PDB entry 7XR2 | electron microscopy, 3.10 A resolution | chains B and j of the 17 polymer chains in the assembly

[Chain B]
Name: VP3
Source organism: Scylla serrata reovirus SZ-2007
Reference sequence: E9LEU6 (E9LEU6_9REOV); residues 1-854 here = UniProt positions 1-854
Sequence (854 residues; numbered 1 to 854; the number before each row is that of its first residue):
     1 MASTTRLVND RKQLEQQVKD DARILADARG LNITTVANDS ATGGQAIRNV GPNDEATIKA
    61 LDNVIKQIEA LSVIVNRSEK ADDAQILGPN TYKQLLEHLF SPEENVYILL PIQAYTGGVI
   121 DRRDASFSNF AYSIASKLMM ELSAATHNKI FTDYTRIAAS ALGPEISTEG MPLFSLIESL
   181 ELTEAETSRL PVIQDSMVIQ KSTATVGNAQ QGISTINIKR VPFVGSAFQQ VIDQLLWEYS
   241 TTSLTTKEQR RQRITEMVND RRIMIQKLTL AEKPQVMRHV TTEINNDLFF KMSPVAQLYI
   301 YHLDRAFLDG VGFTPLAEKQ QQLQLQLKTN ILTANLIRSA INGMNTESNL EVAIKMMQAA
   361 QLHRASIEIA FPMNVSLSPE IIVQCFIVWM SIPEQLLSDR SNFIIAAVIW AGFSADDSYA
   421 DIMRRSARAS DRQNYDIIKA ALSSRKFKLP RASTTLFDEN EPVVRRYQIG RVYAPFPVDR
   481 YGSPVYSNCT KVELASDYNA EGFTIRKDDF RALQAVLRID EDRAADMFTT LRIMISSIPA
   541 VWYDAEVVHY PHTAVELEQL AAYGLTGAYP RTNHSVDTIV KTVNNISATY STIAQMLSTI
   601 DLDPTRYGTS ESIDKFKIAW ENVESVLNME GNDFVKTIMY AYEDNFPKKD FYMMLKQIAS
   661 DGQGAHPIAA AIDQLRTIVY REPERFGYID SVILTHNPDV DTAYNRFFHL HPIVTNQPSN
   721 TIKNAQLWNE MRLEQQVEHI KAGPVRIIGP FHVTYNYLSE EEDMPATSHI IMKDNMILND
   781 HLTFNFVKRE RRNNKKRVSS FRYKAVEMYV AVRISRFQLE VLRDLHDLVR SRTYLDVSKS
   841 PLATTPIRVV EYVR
Disordered / not traced: 801-808

[Chain j]
Name: VP12
Source organism: Scylla serrata reovirus SZ-2007
Reference sequence: G9BDA8 (G9BDA8_9REOV); residues 1-274 here = UniProt positions 1-274
Sequence (274 residues; numbered 1 to 274; the number before each row is that of its first residue):
     1 MNLEINNFAP AISSIGSQLC SLSAQKLLTC RKQYGNGAKS FEEFYAEIGG IIGMMGINSQ
    61 TPSGIREAIY RLYQSAFLFG DIFPESFGIQ NTQNIKPPPG FTAPAKKLEV VLPQGGAFDL
   121 IYNNGEIRVT TTRNVQAGDL VCTVTFPIQG SVIATRNCHV NEIGGQLTTT RPEIIASVPM
   181 PARTVIVASF DAIEIGYGEG DDLFAIGIAI LSNRFNGQIT PMSRHNYMTQ MFANLPANMS
   241 ERDSSAVLHF AQAAPVVLGM MERLTGAPKW VLDY

[Chain B / chain j interface]
Pairs across the interface - 20 pairs, chain B then chain j:
  Ala209(B) - Gln25(j)
  Gln210(B) - Lys26(j)
  Gln210(B) - Thr29(j)
  Gly212(B) - Gly53(j)
  Ile213(B) - Gly53(j)  hydrogen bond (backbone-backbone)
  Ile213(B) - Met54(j)
  Thr215(B) - Met55(j)
  Gln249(B) - Met54(j)
  Gln249(B) - Met55(j)
  Gln252(B) - Asn58(j)  hydrogen bond
  Glu256(B) - Asn58(j)
  Met257(B) - Gln60(j)
  Glu283(B) - Gln33(j)  hydrogen bond
  Asn285(B) - Gln33(j)  hydrogen bond (side chain-backbone)
  Asn285(B) - Phe44(j)
  Asp287(B) - Lys39(j)  salt bridge
  Asp287(B) - Phe44(j)
  Arg466(B) - Glu47(j)  salt bridge
  Ala665(B) - Lys32(j)
  Pro667(B) - Gln33(j)
Other interface residues (no listed pair), chain B (20 interface residues in all): Ser214, Arg253, Val258, Ile284, His666
Other interface residues (no listed pair), chain j (20 interface residues in all): Gln18, Leu22, Cys30, Gly35, Ile48, Ile51, Ile52

[Summary]
Chain B and chain j each contribute 20 residues to their interface; the contacts include 4 hydrogen bonds and
2 salt bridges. Polar pairs include Asp287(B)-Lys39(j), Arg466(B)-Glu47(j) and Gln252(B)-Asn58(j).
Here chain B is VP3 and chain j is VP12, both from Scylla serrata reovirus SZ-2007. Entry 7XR2 (3.1 Angstrom
cryoEM icosahedral reconstruction of mud crab reovirus) was determined by electron microscopy, deposited
together with 7XR3.
